7SP4 - chains i and p of the 54 polymer chains in the assembly; structure by electron microscopy, 3.71 A resolution.

# Chain i (and p)
Name: Gene 5 protein
Source organism: Shigella phage Sf6
Notes: chain p of this document is another copy of the same molecule, construct and numbering; everything in this record applies to it too
UniProtKB: Q716H0 (Q716H0_BPSFV); numbering as in UniProt (aligned over 1-423)
Chain sequence (423 residues; each row starts with the number of its first residue):
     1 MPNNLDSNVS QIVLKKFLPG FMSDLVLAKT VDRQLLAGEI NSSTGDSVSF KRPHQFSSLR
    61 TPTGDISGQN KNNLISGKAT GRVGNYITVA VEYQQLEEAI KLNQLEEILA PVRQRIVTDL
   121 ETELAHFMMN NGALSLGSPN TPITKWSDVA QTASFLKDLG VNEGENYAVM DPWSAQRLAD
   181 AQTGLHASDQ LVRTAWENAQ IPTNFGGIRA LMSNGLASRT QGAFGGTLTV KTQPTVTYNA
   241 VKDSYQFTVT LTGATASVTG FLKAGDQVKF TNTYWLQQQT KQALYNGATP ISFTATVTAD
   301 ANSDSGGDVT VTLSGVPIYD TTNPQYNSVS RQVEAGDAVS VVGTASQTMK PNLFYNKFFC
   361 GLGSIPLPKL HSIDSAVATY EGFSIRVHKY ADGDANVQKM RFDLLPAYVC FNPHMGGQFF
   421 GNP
Disordered / not traced: 1-2 (chain p: 1-9)

# Interface between chain i and chain p
Residue-residue contacts (120):
  V9(i) with S42(p); S43(p); G45(p)
  S10(i) with S43(p), hydrogen bond (backbone-backbone); T44(p)
  I12(i) with V48(p); S49(p), hydrogen bond (backbone-side chain)
  V13(i) with S49(p)
  L14(i) with E39(p); S49(p), hydrogen bond (backbone-backbone); F50(p), hydrophobic; K51(p)
  K15(i) with K51(p)
  K16(i) with L35(p); K51(p), hydrogen bond (backbone-backbone)
  F17(i) with K51(p); R52(p)
  L18(i) with K51(p); P53(p); A79(p), hydrophobic; F411(p), hydrophobic
  P19(i) with F358(p), hydrophobic
  F21(i) with G160(p); V161(p), hydrophobic; Q278(p); Q279(p)
  M22(i) with G160(p), hydrogen bond (backbone-backbone); N162(p), hydrogen bond; Q277(p), hydrogen bond (backbone-side chain)
  S23(i) with Q279(p); T280(p)
  N85(i) with R60(p), hydrogen bond (backbone-side chain); T61(p); P62(p)
  Y86(i) with L59(p); R60(p); T61(p); P62(p); T63(p); G64(p), hydrogen bond (side chain-backbone)
  I87(i) with S58(p); L59(p); R60(p)
  T88(i) with S58(p); L59(p), hydrogen bond (side chain-backbone); I66(p)
  V89(i) with S57(p); S58(p); N72(p)
  A90(i) with K71(p); N72(p), hydrogen bond (backbone-side chain)
  V91(i) with N72(p)
  E92(i) with K71(p), salt bridge; L74(p)
  N103(i) with K51(p)
  Q104(i) with K51(p), hydrogen bond
  I108(i) with H54(p); F56(p); L74(p), hydrophobic
  L109(i) with F56(p), hydrophobic
  P111(i) with H54(p); F56(p), hydrophobic
  Q114(i) with Q279(p)
  R115(i) with F56(p), hydrogen bond (side chain-backbone); Q279(p), hydrogen bond (side chain-backbone)
  T118(i) with Q279(p); T280(p)
  D119(i) with S58(p), hydrogen bond
  T122(i) with Q282(p)
  E123(i) with R60(p), salt bridge
  H126(i) with Q282(p)
  W173(i) with F155(p), hydrophobic; D158(p), hydrogen bond; Y285(p); N286(p); I291(p), hydrophobic
  Q176(i) with W146(p); S147(p), hydrogen bond (side chain-backbone); A150(p); Q151(p); S154(p), hydrogen bond
  R177(i) with G287(p)
  D180(i) with W146(p)
  G184(i) with H186(p)
  L185(i) with H186(p)
  H186(i) with H186(p), hydrogen bond
  A187(i) with A187(p)
  S188(i) with A187(p)
  D189(i) with A187(p)
  A195(i) with W146(p)
  W196(i) with W146(p); Q182(p), hydrogen bond; L185(p), hydrophobic; L191(p); F205(p); G206(p)
  E197(i) with P202(p); N204(p); F205(p); G206(p), hydrogen bond (backbone-backbone); G207(p), hydrogen bond (backbone-backbone)
  N198(i) with G207(p)
  A199(i) with W146(p), hydrophobic; G206(p)
  N214(i) with K157(p), hydrogen bond (side chain-backbone); D158(p); Q277(p)
  A217(i) with Q282(p)
  S218(i) with Q282(p), hydrogen bond (backbone-side chain); A283(p)
  Q347(i) with Y285(p)
  T348(i) with Y285(p); P290(p)
  M349(i) with Y285(p), hydrophobic
  K350(i) with A283(p), hydrogen bond (side chain-backbone); Y285(p)
  Y390(i) with K71(p)
  K399(i) with K71(p)
  R401(i) with G64(p); I66(p)
Also at the interface, not in a pair above, chain i (71 interface residues in all): G20, D24, V112, P139, P142, P172, A179, T183, V192, R193, G215, L216, P406
Also at the interface, not in a pair above, chain p (69 interface residues in all): K78, L159, S188, Y274, K281, A288, N412, M415

# In short
71 residues of chain i face 69 of chain p across their interface, with 25 hydrogen bonds and 2 salt bridges.
Among the polar pairs are E92(i)-K71(p), E123(i)-R60(p) and I12(i)-S49(p).
Both chains are Gene 5 protein (Shigella phage Sf6). Entry 7SP4 (In situ cryo-EM structure of bacteriophage
Sf6 gp3:gp7:gp5 complex in conformation 2 at 3.71A resolution) was determined by electron microscopy together
with 7UKJ, 7SPU, 7SFS and 7SG7 from the same study.
